4DRW - chains A and B of the 3 polymer chains in the assembly; structure by X-ray diffraction, 3.50 A resolution.

[Chain A (and B)]
Name: Protein S100-A10/Annexin A2 chimeric protein
Organism: Homo sapiens
Notes: fragment: UNP P60903 residues 1-93 and UNP P07355 residues 2-16; chain B of this document is another copy of the same molecule, construct and numbering; everything in this record applies to it too
UniProt: chimeric construct of P60903, P07355: residues 0-92 from P60903 (S10AA_HUMAN) positions 1-93 (UniProt number = residue number + 1); residues 101-115 from P07355 positions 2-16 (UniProt number = residue number - 99)
Chain sequence (121 residues; numbered -5 to 115; the number before each row is that of its first residue; numbers below 1 keep their minus sign (Gly-5 is residue -5)):
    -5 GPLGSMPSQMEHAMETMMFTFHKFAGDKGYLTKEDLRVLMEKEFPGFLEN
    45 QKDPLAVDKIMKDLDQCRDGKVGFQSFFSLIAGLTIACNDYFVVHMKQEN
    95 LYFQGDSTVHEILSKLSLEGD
Unresolved in the structure: -5 to 0, 92-100, 113-115 (chain B: -5 to 0, 92-100, 114-115)
Differences from the reference sequence: expression tag (-5 to -1); linker (93-100); engineered mutation Ser108 (Cys9 in P07355)
Swiss-Prot annotation at these positions:
  - region: Asp59 to Ser70 (Ancestral calcium site)
  - modified residue: Lys22 (N6-acetyllysine), Lys27 (N6-acetyllysine), Lys36 (N6-acetyllysine), Lys53 (N6-acetyllysine), Lys56 (N6-acetyllysine), Ser101 (N-acetylserine)
  - cross-link: Lys36 (Glycyl lysine isopeptide (Lys-Gly) (interchain with G-Cter in SUMO2))
From the paper describing this entry:
  - mutagenesis - S73G/G77S, S73G/G77S/L112A: decreased binding to AHNAK
  - specificity-determining residues: Ser73, Gly77, Leu110, Leu112 (by similarity / conservation)

[How chain A and chain B interact]
Residue-residue contacts - 68 pairs, chain A then chain B:
  Pro1(A) - His104(B)
  Ser2(A) - Glu37(B)  hydrogen bond
  Gln3(A) - Lys17(B)
  Gln3(A) - Glu37(B)  hydrogen bond (backbone-side chain)
  Met4(A) - Thr14(B)
  Met4(A) - Glu37(B)  hydrogen bond (backbone-side chain)
  Met4(A) - Phe38(B)  hydrophobic
  Met4(A) - Ile75(B)  hydrophobic
  Glu5(A) - Glu37(B)
  Glu5(A) - Phe38(B)
  Glu5(A) - Gly40(B)
  Glu5(A) - Ser101(B)
  Glu5(A) - Val103(B)
  Glu5(A) - His104(B)  salt bridge
  His6(A) - Ser101(B)  hydrogen bond
  Ala7(A) - Thr10(B)
  Met8(A) - Ile75(B)
  Met8(A) - Leu78(B)  hydrophobic
  Met8(A) - Thr79(B)
  Glu9(A) - Ser101(B)  hydrogen bond (side chain-backbone)
  Glu9(A) - Thr102(B)  hydrogen bond
  Glu9(A) - Val103(B)
  Thr10(A) - Ala7(B)
  Met11(A) - Met11(B)  hydrophobic
  Met12(A) - Cys82(B)  hydrophobic
  Met12(A) - Asn83(B)  hydrogen bond (side chain-backbone)
  Thr14(A) - Met4(B)
  His16(A) - Asn83(B)
  Lys17(A) - Gln3(B)
  Glu37(A) - Ser2(B)  hydrogen bond
  Glu37(A) - Gln3(B)  hydrogen bond (side chain-backbone)
  Glu37(A) - Met4(B)  hydrogen bond (side chain-backbone)
  Glu37(A) - Glu5(B)
  Phe38(A) - Met4(B)  hydrophobic
  Phe38(A) - Glu5(B)
  Gly40(A) - Glu5(B)
  Phe68(A) - Thr79(B)
  Phe68(A) - Ile80(B)  hydrophobic
  Phe68(A) - Asn83(B)
  Gln69(A) - Ile80(B)
  Phe72(A) - Phe72(B)  hydrophobic
  Phe72(A) - Ile75(B)
  Phe72(A) - Ala76(B)  hydrophobic
  Phe72(A) - Thr79(B)
  Ile75(A) - Met4(B)  hydrophobic
  Ile75(A) - Met8(B)
  Ile75(A) - Phe72(B)
  Ala76(A) - Phe72(B)  hydrophobic
  Leu78(A) - Met8(B)  hydrophobic
  Thr79(A) - Met8(B)
  Thr79(A) - Met12(B)
  Thr79(A) - Phe68(B)
  Thr79(A) - Phe72(B)
  Ile80(A) - Phe68(B)  hydrophobic
  Ile80(A) - Gln69(B)
  Cys82(A) - Met12(B)  hydrophobic
  Asn83(A) - Met12(B)  hydrogen bond (backbone-side chain)
  Asn83(A) - His16(B)
  Asn83(A) - Phe68(B)
  Ser101(A) - Glu5(B)
  Ser101(A) - His6(B)  hydrogen bond
  Ser101(A) - Glu9(B)  hydrogen bond (backbone-side chain)
  Thr102(A) - Glu9(B)  hydrogen bond
  Val103(A) - Glu5(B)
  Val103(A) - Glu9(B)
  His104(A) - Pro1(B)
  His104(A) - Glu5(B)  salt bridge
  Leu107(A) - Glu5(B)
Interface residues without a listed pair, chain A (36 interface residues in all): Phe15, Phe71, Ile106
Interface residues without a listed pair, chain B (37 interface residues in all): Phe71, Asp84, Phe86, Ile106, Leu107

[In short]
36 residues of chain A face 37 of chain B across their interface; the contacts include 14 hydrogen bonds and 2
salt bridges. Polar contacts include Glu5(A)-His104(B), Ser2(A)-Glu37(B) and Gln3(A)-Glu37(B). From the paper:
S73G/G77S and S73G/G77S/L112A of chain A reduce binding to AHNAK; specificity determinants Ser73(A), Gly77(A)
and Leu110(A) among others.
Both chains are Protein S100-A10/Annexin A2 chimeric protein (Homo sapiens). Entry 4DRW (Crystal Structure of
the Ternary Complex between S100A10, an Annexin A2 N-terminal Peptide and an AHNAK ...) was determined by
X-ray diffraction.
